Entry 5TW0 (X-ray diffraction, 1.96 A resolution); this record covers chains A and B.

== Chain A (and B) ==
Protein: Peptidase
Source organism: Thermococcus thioreducens
Notes: chain B of this document is another copy of the same molecule, construct and numbering; everything in this record applies to it too
UniProtKB: A0A0Q2XKL6 (A0A0Q2XKL6_9EURY); residue numbers follow UniProt; this construct covers 1-166
Amino-acid sequence (166 residues; numbered 1 to 166; the number before each row is that of its first residue):
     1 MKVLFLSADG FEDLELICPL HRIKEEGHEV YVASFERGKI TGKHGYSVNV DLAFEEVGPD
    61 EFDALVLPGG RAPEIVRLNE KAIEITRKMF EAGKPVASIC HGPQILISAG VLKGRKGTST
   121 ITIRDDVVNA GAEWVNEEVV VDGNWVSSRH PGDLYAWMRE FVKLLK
Modified / non-standard residues: C100 (cysteinesulfonic acid; OCS)

== Interface between chain A and chain B ==
Inter-chain disulfides: C18(A)-C18(B)
Contacting residue pairs - 31 pairs, chain A then chain B:
  E12(A) - Y46(B)  hydrogen bond
  D13(A) - Y46(B)  hydrogen bond (backbone-side chain)
  L14(A) - L14(B)  hydrophobic
  L14(A) - I17(B)  hydrophobic
  L14(A) - Y46(B)  hydrogen bond (backbone-side chain)
  C18(A) - C18(B)  disulfide
  H21(A) - P151(B)
  H21(A) - G152(B)
  H21(A) - L154(B)
  H21(A) - Y155(B)  hydrogen bond (side chain-backbone)
  R22(A) - R22(B)
  R22(A) - E25(B)  salt bridge
  K24(A) - Y155(B)
  E25(A) - R22(B)  salt bridge
  E25(A) - Y155(B)
  E25(A) - M158(B)
  E25(A) - R159(B)
  H44(A) - H44(B)  hydrogen bond (backbone-side chain)
  H44(A) - Y46(B)
  Y46(A) - E12(B)  hydrogen bond
  Y46(A) - D13(B)  hydrogen bond (side chain-backbone)
  Y46(A) - L14(B)  hydrogen bond (side chain-backbone)
  Y46(A) - H44(B)
  P151(A) - H21(B)  hydrogen bond (backbone-side chain)
  G152(A) - H21(B)
  L154(A) - H21(B)
  Y155(A) - H21(B)  hydrogen bond (backbone-side chain)
  Y155(A) - K24(B)
  Y155(A) - E25(B)
  M158(A) - E25(B)
  R159(A) - E25(B)
Also at the interface, not in a pair above, chain A (19 interface residues in all): I17, G45, V162
Also at the interface, not in a pair above, chain B (18 interface residues in all): G45

== Summary ==
19 residues of chain A face 18 of chain B across their interface; the contacts include 1 disulfide bond, 10
hydrogen bonds and 2 salt bridges. Among the polar pairs are R22(A)-E25(B), E12(A)-Y46(B) and D13(A)-Y46(B).
Chain A and chain B are both Peptidase (Thermococcus thioreducens); the structure, Structure of Pfp1 protease
from Thermococcus thioreducens: small cell H3 crystal form, was determined by X-ray diffraction (same
publication as 7R66 and 5TXW).
